Entry 6PSV (electron microscopy, 3.50 A resolution); this record covers chains I and P of the 10 polymer chains in the assembly.

== Chain I ==
Molecule: DNA-directed RNA polymerase subunit beta
Organism: Escherichia coli
Notes: EC 2.7.7.6
Reference sequence: P0A8V4 (RPOB_ECO57); numbering as in UniProt (aligned over 1-1342)
Sequence (1342 residues; row label = number of the first residue in the row):
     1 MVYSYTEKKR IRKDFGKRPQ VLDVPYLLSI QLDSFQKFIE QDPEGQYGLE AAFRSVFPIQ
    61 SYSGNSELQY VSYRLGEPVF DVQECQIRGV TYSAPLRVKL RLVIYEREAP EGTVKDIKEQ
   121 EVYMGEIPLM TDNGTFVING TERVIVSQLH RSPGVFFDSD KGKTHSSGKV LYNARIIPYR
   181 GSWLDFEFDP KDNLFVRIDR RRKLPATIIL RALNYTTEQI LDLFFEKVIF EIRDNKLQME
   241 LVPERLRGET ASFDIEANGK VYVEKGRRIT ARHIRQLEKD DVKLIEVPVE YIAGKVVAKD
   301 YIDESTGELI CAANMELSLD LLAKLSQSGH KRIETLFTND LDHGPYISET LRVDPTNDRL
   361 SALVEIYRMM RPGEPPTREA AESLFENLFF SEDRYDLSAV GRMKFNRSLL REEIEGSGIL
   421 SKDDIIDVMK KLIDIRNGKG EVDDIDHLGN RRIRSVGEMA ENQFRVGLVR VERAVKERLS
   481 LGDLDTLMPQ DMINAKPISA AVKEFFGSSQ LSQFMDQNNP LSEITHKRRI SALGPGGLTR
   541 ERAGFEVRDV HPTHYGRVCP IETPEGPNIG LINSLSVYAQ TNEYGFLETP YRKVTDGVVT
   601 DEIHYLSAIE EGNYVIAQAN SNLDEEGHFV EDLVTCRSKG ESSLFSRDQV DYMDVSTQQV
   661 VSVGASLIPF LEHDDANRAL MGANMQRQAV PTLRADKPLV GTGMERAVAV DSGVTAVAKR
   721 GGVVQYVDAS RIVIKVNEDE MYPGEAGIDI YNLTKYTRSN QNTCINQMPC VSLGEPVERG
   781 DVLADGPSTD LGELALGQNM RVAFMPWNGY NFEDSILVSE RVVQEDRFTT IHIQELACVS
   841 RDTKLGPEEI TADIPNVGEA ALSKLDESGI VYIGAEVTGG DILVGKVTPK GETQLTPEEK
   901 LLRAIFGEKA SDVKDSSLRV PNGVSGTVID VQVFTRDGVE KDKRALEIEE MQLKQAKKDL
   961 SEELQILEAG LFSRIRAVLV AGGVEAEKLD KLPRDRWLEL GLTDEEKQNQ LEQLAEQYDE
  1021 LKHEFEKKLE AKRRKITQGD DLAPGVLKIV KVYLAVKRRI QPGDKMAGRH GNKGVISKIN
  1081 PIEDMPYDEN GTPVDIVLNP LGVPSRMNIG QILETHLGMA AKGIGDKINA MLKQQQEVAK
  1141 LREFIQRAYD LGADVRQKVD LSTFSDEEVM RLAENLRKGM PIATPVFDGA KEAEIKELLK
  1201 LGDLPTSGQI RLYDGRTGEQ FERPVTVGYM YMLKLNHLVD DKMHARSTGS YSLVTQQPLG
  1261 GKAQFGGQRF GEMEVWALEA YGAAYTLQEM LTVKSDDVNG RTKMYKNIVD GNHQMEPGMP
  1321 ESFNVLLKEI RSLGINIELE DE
Not modelled in the structure: 1-2
Ligand contacts: chapso (1N7): Gln725, Tyr726, Arg731, Glu962, Gln965, Ile966, Ala969, Ser973
UniProt features mapped onto this chain:
  - modified residue (N6-acetyllysine): Lys1022, Lys1200

== Chain P ==
Molecule: 85-nt DNA strand
Sequence (85 nucleotides; row label = number of the first residue in the row):
     1 GCGTTCTATA TGGACAATTC AAAGGCCGAG GAATATGCCC TTTTAGCCTT CTTTTGTCAA
    61 TGGATTTGTG CAAATAAGCG CCGCC
Not modelled in the structure: 1-10, 24-33, 71-85

== Interface between chain I and chain P ==
Contacting residue pairs (8):
  Arg202(I) - DA17(P)  hydrogen bond to the phosphate
  Arg202(I) - DT18(P)  salt bridge to the phosphate
  Arg470(I) - DT34(P)  hydrogen bond to the base
  Arg470(I) - DA35(P)  base contact
  Asn494(I) - DA35(P)  hydrogen bond to the phosphate
  Lys496(I) - DT34(P)  salt bridge to the phosphate
  Lys496(I) - DA35(P)  phosphate contact
  Pro497(I) - DT34(P)  base contact
Other interface residues (no listed pair), chain I (6 interface residues in all): Ala500

== In short ==
6 residues of chain I face 4 of chain P across their interface; the contacts include 3 hydrogen bonds and 2
salt bridges. Polar contacts include Arg470(I)-DT34(P), Arg202(I)-DA17(P) and Asn494(I)-DA35(P). Ligands of
chain I: chapso.
Chain I is DNA-directed RNA polymerase subunit beta (Escherichia coli) and chain P is an 85-nt DNA strand; the
structure, Escherichia coli RNA polymerase promoter unwinding intermediate (TpreRPo) with TraR and rpsT P2
promoter, was determined by electron microscopy together with 6PSQ, 6PSR, 6PSS, 6PST, 6PSU and 6PSW from the
same study.
